PDB entry 8I87 | electron microscopy, 3.10 A resolution | chains A and I of the 16 polymer chains in the assembly

== Chain A ==
Molecule: TIR domain-containing protein
From: Maribacter polysiphoniae
UniProtKB: A0A316E683 (A0A316E683_9FLAO); numbering as in UniProt (aligned over 1-452)
Chain sequence (452 residues; numbered 1 to 452; the number before each row is that of its first residue):
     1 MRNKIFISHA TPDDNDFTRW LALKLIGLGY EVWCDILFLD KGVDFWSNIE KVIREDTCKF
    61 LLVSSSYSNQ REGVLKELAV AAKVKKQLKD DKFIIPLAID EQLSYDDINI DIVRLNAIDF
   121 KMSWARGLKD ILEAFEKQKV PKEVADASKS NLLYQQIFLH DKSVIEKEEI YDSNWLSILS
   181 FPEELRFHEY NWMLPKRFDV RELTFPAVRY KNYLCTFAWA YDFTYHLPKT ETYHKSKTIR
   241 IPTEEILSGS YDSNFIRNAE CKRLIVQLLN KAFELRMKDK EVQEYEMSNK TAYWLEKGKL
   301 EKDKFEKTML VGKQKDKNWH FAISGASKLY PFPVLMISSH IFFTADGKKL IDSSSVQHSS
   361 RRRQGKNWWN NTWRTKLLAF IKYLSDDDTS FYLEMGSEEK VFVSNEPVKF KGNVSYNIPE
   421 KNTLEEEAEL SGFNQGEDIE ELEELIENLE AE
Disordered / not traced: 1, 145-146, 396-397, 419-452
What the authors report for this chain:
  - mutagenesis - T11A, G42R, D44A, F45A, W46A, R54A, Y105A, I110G/V113G, D111A, R114Q, Y154A: decreased catalytic activity
  - catalytic residues: Glu-77 (proposed by the authors, not directly observed)

== Chain I ==
Molecule: 19-nt RNA strand
From: Maribacter polysiphoniae
Sequence (19 nucleotides; row label = number of the first residue in the row):
     1 UGAGGUAGUA GGUUGUAUA
Disordered / not traced: 19
Bound ions: Mg2+: A3 (shared with 2 residues of chain B)

== Interface between chain A and chain I ==
Residue-residue contacts (16):
  Tyr-210(A) / U16(I)  sugar contact
  Tyr-210(A) / A17(I)  hydrogen bond to the sugar
  Lys-211(A) / A17(I)  salt bridge to the phosphate
  Glu-260(A) / U16(I)  hydrogen bond to the sugar
  Arg-263(A) / G15(I)  base contact
  Arg-263(A) / U16(I)  hydrogen bond to the base
  Met-287(A) / G8(I)  phosphate contact
  Met-287(A) / U9(I)  phosphate contact
  Ser-288(A) / U9(I)  hydrogen bond to the phosphate
  Ser-288(A) / A10(I)  phosphate contact
  His-340(A) / G8(I)  salt bridge to the phosphate
  Ser-354(A) / U9(I)  sugar contact
  His-358(A) / A7(I)  base contact
  Arg-361(A) / A7(I)  phosphate contact
  Arg-362(A) / U6(I)  hydrogen bond to the sugar
  Arg-362(A) / A7(I)  hydrogen bond to the sugar
Other interface residues (no listed pair), chain A (14 interface residues in all): Arg-209, Tyr-285, Glu-286
Other interface residues (no listed pair), chain I (9 interface residues in all): U18

== In short ==
14 residues of chain A and 9 residues of chain I are in contact, with 6 hydrogen bonds and 2 salt bridges.
Polar pairs include Arg-263(A)/U16(I), Tyr-210(A)/A17(I) and Glu-260(A)/U16(I). The paper reports the
catalytic residue Glu-77(A); T11A, G42R and D44A of chain A, among others, reduce catalytic activity; 11
substitutions were tested in all.
Here chain A is TIR domain-containing protein and chain I is a 19-nt RNA strand, both from Maribacter
polysiphoniae. Entry 8I87 (Cryo-EM structure of TIR-APAZ/Ago-gRNA-DNA complex) was determined by electron
microscopy (same publication as 8I88).
